8SXI - chains A and E of the 12 polymer chains in the assembly; structure by electron microscopy, 4.50 A resolution (low resolution: residue-level contacts below are approximate; hydrogen-bond / salt-bridge calls are withheld).

Chain A (and E):
Name: Envelope glycoprotein gp160
From: Human immunodeficiency virus 1
Notes: chain E of this document is another copy of the same molecule, construct and numbering; everything in this record applies to it too
Reference sequence: M4M3Q1 (M4M3Q1_9HIV1); the construct lacks a stretch of the UniProt sequence and is renumbered around it, so the offset changes along the chain: 35-147 = UniProt 31-143; 157-309 = UniProt 144-296; 312-321 = UniProt 297-306; 322-359 = UniProt 308-345; 2 more segments
Sequence (456 residues; row label = number of the first residue in the row; note: 18 numbers in that range are skipped by the numbering (no residue carries them; nothing is unmodelled there)):
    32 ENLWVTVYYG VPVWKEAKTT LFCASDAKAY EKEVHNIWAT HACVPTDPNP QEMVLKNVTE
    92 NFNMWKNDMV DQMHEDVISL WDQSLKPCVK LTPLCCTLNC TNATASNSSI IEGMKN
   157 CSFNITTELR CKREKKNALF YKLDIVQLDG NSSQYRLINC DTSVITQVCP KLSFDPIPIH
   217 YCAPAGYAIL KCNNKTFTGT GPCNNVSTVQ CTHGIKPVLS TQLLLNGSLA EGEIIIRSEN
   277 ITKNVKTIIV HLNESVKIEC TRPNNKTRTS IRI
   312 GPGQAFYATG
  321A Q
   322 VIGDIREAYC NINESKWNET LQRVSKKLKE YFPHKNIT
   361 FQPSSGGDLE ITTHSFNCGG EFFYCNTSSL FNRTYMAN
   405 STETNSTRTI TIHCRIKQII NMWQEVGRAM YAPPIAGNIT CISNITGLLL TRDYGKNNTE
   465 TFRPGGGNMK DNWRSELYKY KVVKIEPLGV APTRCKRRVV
Not modelled in the structure: 405-408
Construct notes: expression tag (32-34); conflict Ile68 (Val64 in M4M3Q1), Cys127 (Val123 in M4M3Q1), Cys167 (Asp154 in M4M3Q1), Asp197 (Asn184 in M4M3Q1), Val204 (Ala191 in M4M3Q1), Leu208 (Val195 in M4M3Q1), Leu255 (Val242 in M4M3Q1), Lys279 (Asn266 in M4M3Q1), Tyr458 (Gly437 in M4M3Q1), Lys488 (Glu467 in M4M3Q1), Ile489 (Val468 in M4M3Q1), Glu490 (Lys469 in M4M3Q1), Arg498 (Asn477 in M4M3Q1), Cys499 (Ala478 in M4M3Q1), Lys500 (Arg479 in M4M3Q1)
Cystine bridges: Cys54-Cys74, Cys119-Cys205, Cys126-Cys196, Cys131-Cys157, Cys218-Cys247, Cys228-Cys239, Cys296-Cys331, Cys378-Cys445, Cys385-Cys418

How chain A and chain E interact:
Cross-chain cystine bridges: Cys167(A)-Cys127(E)
Contacting residue pairs (14; chain A residue first):
  Glu164(A) with Cys126(E); Thr128(E); Arg192(E)
  Leu165(A) with Cys126(E); Cys196(E)
  Arg166(A) with Cys127(E); Arg166(E)
  Cys167(A) with Cys127(E), disulfide
  Lys168(A) with Thr128(E); Gln190(E)
  Pro313(A) with Cys196(E); Asp197(E); Thr198(E)
  Gly314(A) with Thr198(E)
Interface residues without a listed pair, chain A (8 interface residues in all): Gly312
Interface residues without a listed pair, chain E (12 interface residues in all): Thr123, Ser199, Val200

In short:
8 residues of chain A face 12 of chain E across their interface, with 1 disulfide bond.
Both chains are Envelope glycoprotein gp160 (Human immunodeficiency virus 1). Entry 8SXI (CH505 Disulfide
Stapled SOSIP Bound to b12 Fab) was determined by electron microscopy.
